PDB entry 7ZSS | electron microscopy, 2.63 A resolution | chains C and h of the 6 polymer chains in the assembly

# Chain C
Name: Spike glycoprotein
Organism: Severe acute respiratory syndrome coronavirus 2
Reference sequence: P0DTC2 (SPIKE_SARS2); residues 1-1146 here = UniProt positions 1-1146
Amino-acid sequence (1146 residues; numbered 1 to 1146; the number before each row is that of its first residue):
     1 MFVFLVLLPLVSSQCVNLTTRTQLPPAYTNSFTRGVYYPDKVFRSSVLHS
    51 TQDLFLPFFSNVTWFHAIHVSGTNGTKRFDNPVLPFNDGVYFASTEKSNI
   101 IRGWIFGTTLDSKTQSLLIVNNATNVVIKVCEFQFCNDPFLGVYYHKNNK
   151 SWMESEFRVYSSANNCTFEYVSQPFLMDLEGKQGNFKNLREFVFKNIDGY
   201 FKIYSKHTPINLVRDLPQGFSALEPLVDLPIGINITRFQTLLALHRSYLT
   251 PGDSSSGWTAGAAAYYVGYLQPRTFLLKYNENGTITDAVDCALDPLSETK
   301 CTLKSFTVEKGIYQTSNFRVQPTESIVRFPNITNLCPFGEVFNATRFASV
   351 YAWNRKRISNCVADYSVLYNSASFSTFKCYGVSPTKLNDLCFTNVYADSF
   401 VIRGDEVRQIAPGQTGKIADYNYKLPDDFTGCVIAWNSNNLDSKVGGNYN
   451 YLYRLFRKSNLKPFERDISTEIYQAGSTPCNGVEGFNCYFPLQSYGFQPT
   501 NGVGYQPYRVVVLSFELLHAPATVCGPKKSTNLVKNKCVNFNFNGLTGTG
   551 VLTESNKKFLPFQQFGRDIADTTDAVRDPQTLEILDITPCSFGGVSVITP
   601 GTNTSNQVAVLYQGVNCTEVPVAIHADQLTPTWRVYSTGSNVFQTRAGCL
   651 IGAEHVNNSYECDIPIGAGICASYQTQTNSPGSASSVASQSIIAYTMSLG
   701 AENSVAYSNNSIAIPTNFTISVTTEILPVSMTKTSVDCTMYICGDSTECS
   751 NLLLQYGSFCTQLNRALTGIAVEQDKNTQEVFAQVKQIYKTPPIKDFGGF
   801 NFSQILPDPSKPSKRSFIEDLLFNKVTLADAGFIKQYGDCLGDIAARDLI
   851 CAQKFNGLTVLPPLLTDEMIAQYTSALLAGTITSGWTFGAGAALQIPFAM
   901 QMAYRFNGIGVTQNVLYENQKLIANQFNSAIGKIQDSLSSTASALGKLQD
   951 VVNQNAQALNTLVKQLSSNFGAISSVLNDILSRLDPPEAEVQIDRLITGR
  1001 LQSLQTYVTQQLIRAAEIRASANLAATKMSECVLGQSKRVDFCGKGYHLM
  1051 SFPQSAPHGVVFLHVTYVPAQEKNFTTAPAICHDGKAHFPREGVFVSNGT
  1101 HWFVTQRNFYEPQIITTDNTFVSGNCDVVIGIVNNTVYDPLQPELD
Unresolved in the structure: 1-26, 70-79, 144-158, 174-185, 246-263, 622-630, 676-690, 828-853
Differences from the reference sequence: variant Gly614 (Asp in P0DTC2); engineered mutation Gly682 (Arg in P0DTC2), Ser683 (Arg in P0DTC2), Ser685 (Arg in P0DTC2), Pro986 (Lys in P0DTC2), Pro987 (Val in P0DTC2)
Curated features (UniProtKB/Swiss-Prot):
  - region: Asn280 to Cys301 (Putative superantigen), Arg403 to Asp405 (Integrin-binding motif), Asn448 to Phe456 (Immunodominant HLA epitope recognized by the CD8+), Pro681, Ala684 (Putative superantigen), Ser816 to Tyr837 (Fusion peptide 1), Lys835 to Phe855 (Fusion peptide 2)
  - site: Arg815, Ser816 (Cleavage)
  - glycosylation: Asn17 (N-linked (GlcNAc...) (complex) asparagine), Asn61 (N-linked (GlcNAc...) (hybrid) asparagine), Asn74 (N-linked (GlcNAc...) (complex) asparagine), Asn122 (N-linked (GlcNAc...) (hybrid) asparagine), Asn149 (N-linked (GlcNAc...) (complex) asparagine), Asn165 (N-linked (GlcNAc...) (complex) asparagine), Asn234 (N-linked (GlcNAc...) (high mannose) asparagine), Asn282 (N-linked (GlcNAc...) (complex) asparagine), Thr323 (O-linked (GalNAc) threonine), Ser325 (O-linked (HexNAc...) serine), Asn331 (N-linked (GlcNAc...) (complex) asparagine), Asn343 (N-linked (GlcNAc...) (complex) asparagine), Asn603 (N-linked (GlcNAc...) (hybrid) asparagine), Asn616 (N-linked (GlcNAc...) (complex) asparagine), Asn657 (N-linked (GlcNAc...) (complex) asparagine), Thr676 (O-linked (GlcNAc...) threonine), Thr678 (O-linked (GlcNAc...) threonine), Asn709 (N-linked (GlcNAc...) (high mannose) asparagine), Asn717 (N-linked (GlcNAc...) (hybrid) asparagine), Asn801 (N-linked (GlcNAc...) (hybrid) asparagine) and 3 more in UniProt
Disulfide bonds: Cys131-Cys166, Cys291-Cys301, Cys336-Cys361, Cys379-Cys432, Cys391-Cys525, Cys480-Cys488, Cys538-Cys590, Cys662-Cys671, Cys738-Cys760, Cys743-Cys749, Cys1032-Cys1043, Cys1082-Cys1126
Covalently attached groups: N-acetylglucosamine (NAG) linked to Asn122, Asn165, Asn282, Asn331, Asn343, Asn603, Asn616, Asn709, Asn717, Asn801, Asn1074, Asn1098, Asn1134

# Chain h
Name: de novo designed binder
Organism: Drosophila melanogaster
Reference sequence: Q9VKJ9 (C2D1_DROME); residues 1-65 here correspond to UniProt positions 359-423 (UniProt number = residue number + 358)
Amino-acid sequence (79 residues; row label = number of the first residue in the row; numbers below 1 keep their minus sign (Glu-5 is residue -5)):
    -5 ETGASSTNMLEALQQRLQFYHGQVARAALENNSGKARRFGRIVKQYEDAI
    45 KLYKAGKPVPYDELPVPPGFGGSENLYFQ
Unresolved in the structure: -5 to 0, 66-73
Differences from the reference sequence: expression tag (-5 to 0, 66-73); engineered mutation Gln12 (Glu370 in Q9VKJ9), Phe13 (Lys371 in Q9VKJ9), His15 (Gln373 in Q9VKJ9), Gly16 (Ser374 in Q9VKJ9), Gln17 (Val375 in Q9VKJ9), Val18 (Glu376 in Q9VKJ9), Arg20 (Ala378 in Q9VKJ9), Ala22 (Lys380 in Q9VKJ9), Leu23 (Ala381 in Q9VKJ9)

# How chain C and chain h interact
Residue-residue contacts - 26 pairs, chain C then chain h:
  Tyr351(C) with Leu23(h)
  Gly446(C) with Arg31(h), hydrogen bond (backbone-side chain)
  Tyr449(C) with Val18(h), hydrophobic; Ala22(h); Gly34(h); Arg35(h)
  Asn450(C) with Ala22(h)
  Leu452(C) with Ala19(h), hydrophobic; Ala22(h), hydrophobic
  Val483(C) with Phe13(h); Arg20(h)
  Glu484(C) with Phe13(h); Pro62(h); Gly63(h)
  Gly485(C) with Gln9(h), hydrogen bond (backbone-side chain); Phe13(h)
  Phe486(C) with Gln9(h)
  Tyr489(C) with Gln12(h)
  Phe490(C) with Gln12(h), hydrogen bond (backbone-side chain); Ala19(h), hydrophobic
  Leu492(C) with Ala19(h)
  Gln493(C) with Gln12(h); His15(h); Gly16(h)
  Ser494(C) with Val18(h)
  Gln498(C) with Arg35(h)
Also at the interface, not in a pair above, chain h (17 interface residues in all): Ala30, Gly65

# Overview
15 residues of chain C face 17 of chain h across their interface, with 3 hydrogen bonds. Polar pairs include
Gly446(C)-Arg31(h), Gly485(C)-Gln9(h) and Phe490(C)-Gln12(h). N-acetylglucosamine is covalently linked to
Asn122(C), Asn165(C), Asn282(C), Asn331(C), Asn343(C) and Asn603(C) and 7 more.
Chain C is Spike glycoprotein (Severe acute respiratory syndrome coronavirus 2) and chain h is de novo
designed binder (Drosophila melanogaster); the structure, cryo-EM structure of D614 spike in complex with de
novo designed binder, was determined by electron microscopy together with 7XAD, 7XYQ, 7ZRV and 7ZSD from the
same study.
